Entry 2CCV (X-ray diffraction, 1.30 A resolution); this record covers chain A.

== Chain A ==
Protein: Helix pomatia agglutinin
From: Helix pomatia
UniProtKB: Q2F1K8 (Q2F1K8_HELPO); residues 1-101 here correspond to UniProt positions 21-121 (UniProt number = residue number + 20)
Sequence (101 residues; each row starts with the number of its first residue):
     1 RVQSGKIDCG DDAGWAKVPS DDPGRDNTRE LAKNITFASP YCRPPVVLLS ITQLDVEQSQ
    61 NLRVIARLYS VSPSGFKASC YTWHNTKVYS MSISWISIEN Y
Disordered / not traced: 100-101
Sequence notes: conflict Asp-11 (Asn31 in Q2F1K8), Ser-74 (Thr94 in Q2F1K8)
Cystine bridges: Cys-42 forms a disulfide with the same residue of a neighbouring copy of this chain
Cystine bridges: Cys-9/Cys-80
Glycans and other covalent adducts: N-acetylglucosamine (NAG) linked to Asn-34
Bound ions: Zn2+: His-84 (together with acetate ion)
Residues lining bound ligands: 2-acetamido-2-deoxy-alpha-D-galactopyranose (A2G): Gly-24, Arg-25, Asp-26, Asp-55, Asn-61, Arg-63, Trp-83, His-84, Tyr-89
What the authors report for this chain:
  - post-translational modification sites: Asn-34
  - self-association interface (contacts with another copy of this molecule); pairs are residue here / residue on that copy: Cys-42/Cys-42 (disulfide)
  - Zn2+ coordination: His-84
  - binding site for 2-acetamido-2-deoxy-alpha-D-galactopyranose: Gly-24, Arg-25, Asp-26, Asp-55, Asn-61, Arg-63, Trp-83, His-84, Tyr-89
  - specificity-determining residues: His-84 (proposed by the authors, not directly observed)

== In short ==
Chain A binds 2-acetamido-2-deoxy-alpha-D-galactopyranose. N-acetylglucosamine is covalently linked to Asn-34.
From the paper: a binding site for 2-acetamido-2-deoxy-alpha-D-galactopyranose at Gly-24, Arg-25 and Asp-26
among others; Zn2+ coordination by His-84.
Chain A is Helix pomatia agglutinin (Helix pomatia); the structure, Structure of Helix Pomatia agglutinin with
zinc and N-acetyl-alpha-D- galactoseamine (GalNAc), was determined by X-ray diffraction (same publication as
2CE6).
